PDB entry 7ZJL | electron microscopy, 2.60 A resolution | chains C and k of the 9 polymer chains in the assembly

[Chain C]
Molecule: Spike glycoprotein
Source organism: Severe acute respiratory syndrome coronavirus 2
UniProtKB: P0DTC2 (SPIKE_SARS2); aligned to UniProt positions 15-1144 over residues 17-1146 (the alignment contains insertions or deletions, so no single offset holds)
Sequence (1130 residues; numbered 17 to 1146; the number before each row is that of its first residue):
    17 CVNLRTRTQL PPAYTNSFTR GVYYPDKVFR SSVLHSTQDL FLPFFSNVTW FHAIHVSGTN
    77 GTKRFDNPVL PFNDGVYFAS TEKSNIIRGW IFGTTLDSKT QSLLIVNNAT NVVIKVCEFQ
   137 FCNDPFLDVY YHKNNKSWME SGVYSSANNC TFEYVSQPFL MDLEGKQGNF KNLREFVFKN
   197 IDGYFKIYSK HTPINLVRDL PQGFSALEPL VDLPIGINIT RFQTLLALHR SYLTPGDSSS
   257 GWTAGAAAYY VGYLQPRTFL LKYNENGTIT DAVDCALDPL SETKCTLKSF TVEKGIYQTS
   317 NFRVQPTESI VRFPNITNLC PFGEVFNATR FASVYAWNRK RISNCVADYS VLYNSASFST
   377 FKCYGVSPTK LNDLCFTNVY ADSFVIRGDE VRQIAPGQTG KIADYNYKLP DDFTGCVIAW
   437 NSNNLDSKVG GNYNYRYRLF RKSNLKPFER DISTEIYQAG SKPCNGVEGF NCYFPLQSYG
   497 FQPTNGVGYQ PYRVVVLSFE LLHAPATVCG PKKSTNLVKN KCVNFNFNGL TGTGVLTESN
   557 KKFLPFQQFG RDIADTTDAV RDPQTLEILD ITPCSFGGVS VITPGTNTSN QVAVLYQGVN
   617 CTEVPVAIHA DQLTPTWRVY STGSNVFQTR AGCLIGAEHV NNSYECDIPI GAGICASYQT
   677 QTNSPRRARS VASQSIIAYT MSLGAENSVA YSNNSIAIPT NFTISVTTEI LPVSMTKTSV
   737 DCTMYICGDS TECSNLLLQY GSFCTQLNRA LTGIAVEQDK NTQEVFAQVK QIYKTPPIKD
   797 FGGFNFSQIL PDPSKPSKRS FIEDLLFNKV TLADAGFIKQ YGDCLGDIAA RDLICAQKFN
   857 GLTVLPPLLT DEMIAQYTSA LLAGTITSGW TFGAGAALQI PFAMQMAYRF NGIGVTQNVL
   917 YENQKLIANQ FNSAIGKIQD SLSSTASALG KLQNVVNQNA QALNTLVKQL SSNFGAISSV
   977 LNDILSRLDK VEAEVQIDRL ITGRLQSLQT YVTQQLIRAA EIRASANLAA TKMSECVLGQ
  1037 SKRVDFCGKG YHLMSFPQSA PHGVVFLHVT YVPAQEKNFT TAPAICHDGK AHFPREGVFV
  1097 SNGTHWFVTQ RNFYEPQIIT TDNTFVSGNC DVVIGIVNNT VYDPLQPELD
Disordered / not traced: 621-639, 677-688, 829-854
Disulfides: Cys-17/Cys-138, Cys-133/Cys-166, Cys-291/Cys-301, Cys-336/Cys-361, Cys-379/Cys-432, Cys-391/Cys-525, Cys-480/Cys-488, Cys-538/Cys-590, Cys-617/Cys-649, Cys-662/Cys-671, Cys-738/Cys-760, Cys-743/Cys-749, Cys-1032/Cys-1043, Cys-1082/Cys-1126
Sequence notes: variant Arg-21 (Thr19 in P0DTC2), Asp-144 (Gly142 in P0DTC2), Gly-158 (Arg in P0DTC2), Arg-452 (Leu in P0DTC2), Lys-478 (Thr in P0DTC2), Gly-614 (Asp in P0DTC2), Asn-950 (Asp in P0DTC2)
UniProt features mapped onto this chain:
  - glycosylation: Asn-19 (N-linked (GlcNAc...) (complex) asparagine), Asn-63 (N-linked (GlcNAc...) (hybrid) asparagine), Asn-76 (N-linked (GlcNAc...) (complex) asparagine), Asn-124 (N-linked (GlcNAc...) (hybrid) asparagine), Asn-151 (N-linked (GlcNAc...) (complex) asparagine), Thr-678 (O-linked (GlcNAc...) threonine)

[Chain k]
Molecule: REGN10987 Fab homologue (Light chain)
Source organism: Homo sapiens
Notes: antibody fragment or engineered binder
Sequence (218 residues; each row starts with the number of its first residue):
     1 QSALTQPASV SGSPGQSITI SCTGTSSDVG GYNYVSWYQQ HPGKAPKLMI YDVSKRPSGV
    61 SNRFSGSKSG NTASLTISGL QSEDEADYYC NSLTSISTWV FGGGTKLTVL GRTVAAPSVF
   121 IFPPSDEQLK SGTASVVCLL NNFYPREAKV QWKVDNALQS GNSQESVTEQ DSKDSTYSLS
   181 STLTLSKADY EKHKVYACEV THQGLSSPVT KSFNRGEC
Disulfides: Cys-22/Cys-90, Cys-138/Cys-198

[Interface between chain C and chain k]
Residue-residue contacts (5; chain C residue first):
  Asn-439(C) / Tyr-34(k)  hydrogen bond
  Val-445(C) / Trp-99(k)  hydrophobic
  Pro-499(C) / Tyr-34(k)  hydrogen bond (backbone-side chain)
  Thr-500(C) / Tyr-32(k)  hydrogen bond
  Thr-500(C) / Ser-95(k)
Interface residues without a listed pair, chain C (5 interface residues in all): Gln-506
Interface residues without a listed pair, chain k (6 interface residues in all): Leu-93, Thr-94

[In short]
5 residues of chain C and 6 residues of chain k are in contact; the contacts include 3 hydrogen bonds. Polar
pairs include Asn-439(C)/Tyr-34(k), Pro-499(C)/Tyr-34(k) and Thr-500(C)/Tyr-32(k).
Chain C is Spike glycoprotein (Severe acute respiratory syndrome coronavirus 2) and chain k is REGN10987 Fab
homologue (Light chain) (Homo sapiens); the structure, Delta SARS-CoV-2 spike protein in complex with
REGN10987 Fab homologue, was determined by electron microscopy.
